Entry 7Z88 (electron microscopy, 3.33 A resolution); this record covers chains A and B of the 5 polymer chains in the assembly.

[Chain A]
Name: DNA-dependent protein kinase catalytic subunit
From: Homo sapiens
Notes: EC 2.7.11.1
Reference sequence: P78527 (PRKDC_HUMAN); numbering as in UniProt (aligned over 1-4128)
Sequence (4128 residues; each row starts with the number of its first residue):
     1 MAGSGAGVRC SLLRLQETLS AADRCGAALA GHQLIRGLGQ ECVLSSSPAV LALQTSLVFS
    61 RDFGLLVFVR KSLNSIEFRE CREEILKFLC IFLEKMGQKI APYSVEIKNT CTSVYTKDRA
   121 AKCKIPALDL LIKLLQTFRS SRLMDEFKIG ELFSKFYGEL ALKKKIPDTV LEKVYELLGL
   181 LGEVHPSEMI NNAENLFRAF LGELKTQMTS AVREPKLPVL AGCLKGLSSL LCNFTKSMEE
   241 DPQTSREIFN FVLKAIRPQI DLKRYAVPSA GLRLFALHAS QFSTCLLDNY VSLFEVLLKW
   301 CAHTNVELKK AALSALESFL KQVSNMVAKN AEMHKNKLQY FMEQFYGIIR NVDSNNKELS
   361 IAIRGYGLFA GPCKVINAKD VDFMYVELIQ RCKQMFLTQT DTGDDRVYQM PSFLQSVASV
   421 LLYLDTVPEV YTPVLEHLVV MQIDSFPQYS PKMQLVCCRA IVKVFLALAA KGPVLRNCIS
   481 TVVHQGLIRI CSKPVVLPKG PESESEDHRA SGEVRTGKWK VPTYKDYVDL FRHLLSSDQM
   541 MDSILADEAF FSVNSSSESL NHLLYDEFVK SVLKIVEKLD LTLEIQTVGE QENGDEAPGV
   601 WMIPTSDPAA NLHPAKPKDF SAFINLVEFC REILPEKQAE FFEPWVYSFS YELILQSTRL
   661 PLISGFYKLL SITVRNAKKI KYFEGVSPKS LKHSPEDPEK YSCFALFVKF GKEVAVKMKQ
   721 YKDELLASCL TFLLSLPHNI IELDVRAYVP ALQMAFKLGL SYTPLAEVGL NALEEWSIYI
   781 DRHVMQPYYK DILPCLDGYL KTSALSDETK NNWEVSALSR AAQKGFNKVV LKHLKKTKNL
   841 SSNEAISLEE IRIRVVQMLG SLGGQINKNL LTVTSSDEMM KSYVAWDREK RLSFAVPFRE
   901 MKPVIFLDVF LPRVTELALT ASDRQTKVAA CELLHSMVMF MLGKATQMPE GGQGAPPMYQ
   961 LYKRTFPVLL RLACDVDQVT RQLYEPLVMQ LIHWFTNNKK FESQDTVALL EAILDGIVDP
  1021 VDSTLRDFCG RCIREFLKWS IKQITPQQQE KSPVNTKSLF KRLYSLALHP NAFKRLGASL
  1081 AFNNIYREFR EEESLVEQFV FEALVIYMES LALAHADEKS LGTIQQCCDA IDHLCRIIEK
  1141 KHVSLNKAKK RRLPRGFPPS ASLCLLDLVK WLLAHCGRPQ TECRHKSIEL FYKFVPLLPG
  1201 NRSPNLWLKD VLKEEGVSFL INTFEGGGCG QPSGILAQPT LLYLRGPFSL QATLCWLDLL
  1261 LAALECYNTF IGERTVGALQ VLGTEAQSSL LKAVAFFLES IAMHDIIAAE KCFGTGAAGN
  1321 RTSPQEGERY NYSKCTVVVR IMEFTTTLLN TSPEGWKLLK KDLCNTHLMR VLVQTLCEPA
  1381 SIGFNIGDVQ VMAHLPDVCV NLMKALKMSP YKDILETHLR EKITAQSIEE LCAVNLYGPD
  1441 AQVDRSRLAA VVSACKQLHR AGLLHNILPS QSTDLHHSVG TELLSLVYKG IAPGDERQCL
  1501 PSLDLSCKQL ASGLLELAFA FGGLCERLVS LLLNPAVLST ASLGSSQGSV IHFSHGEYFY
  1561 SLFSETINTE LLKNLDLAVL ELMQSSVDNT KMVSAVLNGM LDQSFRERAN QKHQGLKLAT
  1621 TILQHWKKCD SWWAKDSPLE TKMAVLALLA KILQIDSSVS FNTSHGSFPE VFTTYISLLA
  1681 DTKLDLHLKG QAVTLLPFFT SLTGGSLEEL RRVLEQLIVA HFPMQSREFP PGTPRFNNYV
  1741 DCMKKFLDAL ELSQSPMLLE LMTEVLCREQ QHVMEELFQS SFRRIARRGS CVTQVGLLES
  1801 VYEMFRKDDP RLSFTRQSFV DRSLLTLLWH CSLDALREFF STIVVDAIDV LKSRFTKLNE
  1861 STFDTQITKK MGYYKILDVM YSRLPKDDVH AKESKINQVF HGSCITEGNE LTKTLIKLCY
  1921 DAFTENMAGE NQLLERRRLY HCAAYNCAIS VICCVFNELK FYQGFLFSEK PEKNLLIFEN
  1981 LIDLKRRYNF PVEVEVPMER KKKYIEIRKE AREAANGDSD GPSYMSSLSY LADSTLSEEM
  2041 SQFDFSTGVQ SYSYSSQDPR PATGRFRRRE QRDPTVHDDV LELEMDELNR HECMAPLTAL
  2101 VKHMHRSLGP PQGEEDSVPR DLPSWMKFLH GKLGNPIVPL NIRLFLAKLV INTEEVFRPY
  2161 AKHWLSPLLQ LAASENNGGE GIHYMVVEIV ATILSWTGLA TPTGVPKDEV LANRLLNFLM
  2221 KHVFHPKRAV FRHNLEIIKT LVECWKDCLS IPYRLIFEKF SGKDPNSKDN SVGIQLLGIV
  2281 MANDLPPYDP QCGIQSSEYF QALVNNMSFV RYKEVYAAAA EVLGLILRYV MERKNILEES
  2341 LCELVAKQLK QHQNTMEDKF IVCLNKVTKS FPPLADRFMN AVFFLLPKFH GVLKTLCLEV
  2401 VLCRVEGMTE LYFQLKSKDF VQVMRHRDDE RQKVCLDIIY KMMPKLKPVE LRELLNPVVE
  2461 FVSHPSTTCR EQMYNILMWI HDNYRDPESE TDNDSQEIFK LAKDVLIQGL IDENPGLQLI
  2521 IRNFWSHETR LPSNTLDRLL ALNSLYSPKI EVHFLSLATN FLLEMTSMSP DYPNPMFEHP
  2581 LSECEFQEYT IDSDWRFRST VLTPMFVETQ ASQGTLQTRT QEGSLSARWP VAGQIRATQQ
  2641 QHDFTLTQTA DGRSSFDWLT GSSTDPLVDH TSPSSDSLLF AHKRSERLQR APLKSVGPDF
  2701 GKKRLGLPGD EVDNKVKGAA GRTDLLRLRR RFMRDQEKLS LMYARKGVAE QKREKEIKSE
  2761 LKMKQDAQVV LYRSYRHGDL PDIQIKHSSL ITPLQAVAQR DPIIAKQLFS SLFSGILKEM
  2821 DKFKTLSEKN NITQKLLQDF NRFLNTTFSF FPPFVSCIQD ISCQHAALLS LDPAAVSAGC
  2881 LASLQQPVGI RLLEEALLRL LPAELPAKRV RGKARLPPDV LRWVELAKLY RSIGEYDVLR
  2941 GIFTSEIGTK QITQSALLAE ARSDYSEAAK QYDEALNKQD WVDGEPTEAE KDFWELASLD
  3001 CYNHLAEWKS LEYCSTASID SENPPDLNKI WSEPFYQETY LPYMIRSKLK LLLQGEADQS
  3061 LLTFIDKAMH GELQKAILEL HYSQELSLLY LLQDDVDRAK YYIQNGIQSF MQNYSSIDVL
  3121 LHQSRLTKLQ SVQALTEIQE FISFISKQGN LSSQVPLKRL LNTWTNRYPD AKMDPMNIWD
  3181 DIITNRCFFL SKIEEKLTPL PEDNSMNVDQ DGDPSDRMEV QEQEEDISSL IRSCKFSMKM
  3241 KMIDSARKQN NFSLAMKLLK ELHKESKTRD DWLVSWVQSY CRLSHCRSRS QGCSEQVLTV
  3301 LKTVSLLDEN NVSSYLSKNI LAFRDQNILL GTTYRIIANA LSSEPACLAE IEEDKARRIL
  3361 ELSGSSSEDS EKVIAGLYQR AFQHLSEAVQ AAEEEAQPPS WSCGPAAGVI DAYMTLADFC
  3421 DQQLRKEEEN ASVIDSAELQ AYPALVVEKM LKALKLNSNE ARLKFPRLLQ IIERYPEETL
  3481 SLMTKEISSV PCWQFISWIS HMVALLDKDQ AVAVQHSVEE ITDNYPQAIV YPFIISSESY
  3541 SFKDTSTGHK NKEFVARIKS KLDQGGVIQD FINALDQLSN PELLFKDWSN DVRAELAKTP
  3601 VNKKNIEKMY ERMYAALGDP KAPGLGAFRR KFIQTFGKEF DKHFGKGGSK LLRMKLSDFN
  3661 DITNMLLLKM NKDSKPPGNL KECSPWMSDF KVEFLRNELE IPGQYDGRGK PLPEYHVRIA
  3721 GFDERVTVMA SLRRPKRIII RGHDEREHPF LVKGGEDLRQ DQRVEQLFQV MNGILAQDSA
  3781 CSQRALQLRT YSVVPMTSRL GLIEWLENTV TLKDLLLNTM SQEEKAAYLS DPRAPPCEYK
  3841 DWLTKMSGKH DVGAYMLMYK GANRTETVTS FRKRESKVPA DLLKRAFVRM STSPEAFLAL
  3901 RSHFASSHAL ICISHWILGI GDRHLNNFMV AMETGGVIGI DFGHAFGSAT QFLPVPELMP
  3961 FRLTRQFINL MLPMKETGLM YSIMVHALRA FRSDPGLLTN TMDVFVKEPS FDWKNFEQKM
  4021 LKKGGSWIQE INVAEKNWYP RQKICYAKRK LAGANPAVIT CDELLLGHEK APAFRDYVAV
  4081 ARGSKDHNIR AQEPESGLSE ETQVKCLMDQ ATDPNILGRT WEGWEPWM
Unresolved in the structure: 1-6, 495-517, 547-558, 588-601, 686-699, 802-813, 838-843, 948-955, 1231-1240, 1304-1322, 1495-1500, 1542-1551, 1995-2033, 2049-2081, 2109-2119, 2581-2783, 2900-2916, 3199-3225, 3363-3368, 3392-3405, 3430-3439, 4010-4038
Swiss-Prot annotation at these positions:
  - region: Leu1503 to Leu1538 (Interaction with C1D), Glu2737 to Gln2765 (May split the end of the DNA molecule, with the two strands separating around the region), Val3728 to Arg3734 (G-loop), Gly3919 to Asn3927 (Catalytic loop), Gly3939 to Thr3964 (Activation loop)
  - site: Asp2020, Gly2021 (Cleavage)
  - modified residue: Lys117 (N6-acetyllysine), Ser511 (Phosphoserine), Ser687 (Phosphoserine), Lys828 (N6-acetyllysine), Ser841 (Phosphoserine), Ser893 (Phosphoserine), Ser1065 (Phosphoserine), Lys1209 (N6-acetyllysine), Lys1970 (N6-acetyllysine), Ser2056 (Phosphoserine), Lys2259 (N6-acetyllysine), Thr2535 (Phosphothreonine), Thr2609 (Phosphothreonine), Ser2612 (Phosphoserine), Thr2638 (Phosphothreonine), Thr2647 (Phosphothreonine), Ser2789 (Phosphoserine), Ser3205 (Phosphoserine), Lys3241 (N6-acetyllysine), Lys3260 (N6-acetyllysine) and 6 more in UniProt
  - natural variant: Lys263 (K263N: In a lung adenocarcinoma sample), Gly500 (G500S: In a metastatic melanoma sample), Arg1136 (R1136H: In a colorectal adenocarcinoma sample), Arg1447 (R1447M: In a lung squamous cell carcinoma sample), Ala1680 (A1680V: In a metastatic melanoma sample), Ser2810 (S2810N: In a metastatic melanoma sample), Gly2941 (G2941A: In a lung neuroendocrine carcinoma sample), Leu3062 (L3062R: In IMD26), Ala3574 (A3574V: In IMD26)
  - mutagenesis: Leu1510 (L1510P: Loss of interaction with C1D), Glu1516 to Leu1517 (Loss of interaction with C1D), Thr2609 (T2609A: Leads to radiation sensitivity and impaired DSB joining. Gives rise to reduced phosphorylation; when associated with A-2612), Ser2612 (S2612A: Reduced phosphorylation; when associated with A-2609), Thr2638 (T2638A: Alleviates phosphorylation, leaves a fully active enzyme with compromised cellular resistance to ionizing radiation without affecting DNA end joining; when associated with A-2647), Thr2647 (T2647A: Alleviates phosphorylation, leaves a fully active enzyme with compromised cellular resistance to ionizing radiation without affecting DNA end joining; when associated with A-2638)
Small-molecule neighbours: Nedisertib (1IX; (S)-[2-chloranyl-4-fluoranyl-5-(7-morpholin-4-ylquinazolin-4-yl)phenyl]-(6-methoxypyridazin-3-yl)methanol): Met3729, Ala3730, Ser3731, Pro3735, Leu3751, Lys3753, Tyr3791, Ile3803, Glu3804, Trp3805, Leu3806, Thr3809, Asn3926, Met3929, Ile3940, Asp3941
From the paper describing this entry:
  - conformationally variable residues (order/disorder transition): Pro4009 to Tyr4039
  - binding site for Nedisertib: Met3729 to Pro3735, Ile3940 to Leu3963
  - catalytic residues: Ser3731, Asp3922, His3924 (proposed by the authors, not directly observed)

[Chain B]
Name: X-ray repair cross-complementing protein 6
From: Homo sapiens
Notes: EC 3.6.4.-, 4.2.99.-
Reference sequence: P12956 (XRCC6_HUMAN); residue numbers follow UniProt; this construct covers 1-609
Sequence (609 residues; row label = number of the first residue in the row):
     1 MSGWESYYKT EGDEEAEEEQ EENLEASGDY KYSGRDSLIF LVDASKAMFE SQSEDELTPF
    61 DMSIQCIQSV YISKIISSDR DLLAVVFYGT EKDKNSVNFK NIYVLQELDN PGAKRILELD
   121 QFKGQQGQKR FQDMMGHGSD YSLSEVLWVC ANLFSDVQFK MSHKRIMLFT NEDNPHGNDS
   181 AKASRARTKA GDLRDTGIFL DLMHLKKPGG FDISLFYRDI ISIAEDEDLR VHFEESSKLE
   241 DLLRKVRAKE TRKRALSRLK LKLNKDIVIS VGIYNLVQKA LKPPPIKLYR ETNEPVKTKT
   301 RTFNTSTGGL LLPSDTKRSQ IYGSRQIILE KEETEELKRF DDPGLMLMGF KPLVLLKKHH
   361 YLRPSLFVYP EESLVIGSST LFSALLIKCL EKEVAALCRY TPRRNIPPYF VALVPQEEEL
   421 DDQKIQVTPP GFQLVFLPFA DDKRKMPFTE KIMATPEQVG KMKAIVEKLR FTYRSDSFEN
   481 PVLQQHFRNL EALALDLMEP EQAVDLTLPK VEAMNKRLGS LVDEFKELVY PPDYNPEGKV
   541 TKRKHDNEGS GSKRPKVEYS EEELKTHISK GTLGKFTVPM LKEACRAYGL KSGLKKQELL
   601 EALTKHFQD
Unresolved in the structure: 1-30, 223-236, 535-609
Swiss-Prot annotation at these positions:
  - region: Val578 to Glu583 (Interaction with BAX)
  - active site: Lys31 (Schiff-base intermediate with DNA)
  - modified residue: Ser2 (N-acetylserine), Ser6 (Phosphoserine), Ser27 (Phosphoserine), Lys31 (N6-acetyllysine), Ser51 (Phosphoserine), Ser306 (Phosphoserine), Lys317 (N6-acetyllysine), Lys331 (N6-acetyllysine), Lys338 (N6-acetyllysine), Thr455 (Phosphothreonine), Lys461 (N6-acetyllysine), Ser477 (Phosphoserine), Ser520 (Phosphoserine), Lys539 (N6-acetyllysine), Lys542 (N6-acetyllysine), Lys544 (N6-acetyllysine), Ser550 (Phosphoserine), Lys553 (N6-acetyllysine), Lys556 (N6-acetyllysine), Ser560 (Phosphoserine) and 1 more in UniProt
  - cross-link (Glycyl lysine isopeptide (Lys-Gly)): Lys287 (interchain with G-Cter in SUMO2), Lys317 (interchain with G-Cter in SUMO2), Lys556 (interchain with G-Cter in SUMO2)
  - mutagenesis: Lys31 (K31A: Diminishes the ability to form a Schiff base. Abolishes adduct formation; when associated with A-160 and A-164), Lys160 (K160A: Abolishes adduct formation; when associated with A-31 and A-160), Lys164 (K164A: Abolishes adduct formation; when associated with A-31 and A-164), Lys539 (K539Q: Complete loss of suppression of BAX-induced apoptosis; K539R: No effect on suppression of BAX-induced apoptosis), Lys542 (K542Q: Complete loss of suppression of BAX-induced apoptosis; K542R: No effect on suppression of BAX-induced apoptosis), Lys544 (K544R: No effect on suppression of BAX-induced apoptosis), Lys553 (K553Q: Partial loss of suppression of BAX-induced apoptosis; K553R: No effect on suppression of BAX-induced apoptosis), Lys556 (K556R: No effect on suppression of BAX-induced apoptosis), Lys570 (K570R: Loss of methylation; loss of anti-apoptotic activity; no effect on XRCC5 stabilization)

[Chain A / chain B interface]
Residue-residue contacts (43):
  Tyr157(A) - Leu310(B)
  Gly158(A) - Leu310(B)
  Leu160(A) - Leu312(B)
  Leu160(A) - Pro313(B)
  Ala161(A) - Arg301(B)
  Ala161(A) - Leu310(B)  hydrophobic
  Ala161(A) - Leu311(B)
  Ala161(A) - Leu312(B)  hydrophobic
  Leu162(A) - Thr300(B)
  Arg198(A) - Asp315(B)  salt bridge
  Ala199(A) - Leu312(B)  hydrophobic
  Gly202(A) - Ser314(B)
  Thr206(A) - Ser314(B)
  Ser210(A) - Glu332(B)
  Ala211(A) - Glu336(B)
  Val212(A) - Glu332(B)
  Val212(A) - Glu335(B)
  Val212(A) - Asn405(B)
  Arg213(A) - Glu332(B)  salt bridge
  Arg213(A) - Glu335(B)  salt bridge
  Gln2353(A) - Asp195(B)
  Asn2354(A) - Asp195(B)
  Asn2354(A) - Thr196(B)
  Asn2380(A) - Asp192(B)  hydrogen bond
  Phe2384(A) - Phe154(B)  hydrophobic
  Phe2384(A) - Ser155(B)
  Phe2384(A) - Lys164(B)
  Phe2384(A) - Thr196(B)
  Pro2387(A) - Ser155(B)
  Pro2387(A) - Asp156(B)
  Pro2387(A) - Gln158(B)  hydrogen bond (backbone-side chain)
  Lys2388(A) - Phe154(B)
  Lys2388(A) - Ser155(B)
  Lys2388(A) - Val157(B)  hydrogen bond (side chain-backbone)
  Lys2388(A) - Phe159(B)
  Lys2388(A) - Met161(B)
  His2390(A) - Gln158(B)  hydrogen bond
  Phe2413(A) - Phe99(B)  hydrophobic
  Gln2414(A) - Trp148(B)
  Ser2417(A) - Val97(B)
  Ser2417(A) - Asn152(B)
  Ser2417(A) - Asp156(B)
  Lys2418(A) - Ser155(B)
Also at the interface, not in a pair above, chain A (30 interface residues in all): Lys163, Glu203, Lys2350, Ala2381, Phe2383, Glu2410
Also at the interface, not in a pair above, chain B (33 interface residues in all): Ala151, Gly197, Ile198, Lys299, Thr302, Arg404

[Overview]
The interface between chain A and chain B involves 30 residues on one side and 33 on the other; the contacts
include 4 hydrogen bonds and 3 salt bridges. Polar contacts include Arg198(A)-Asp315(B), Arg213(A)-Glu332(B)
and Arg213(A)-Glu335(B). From the paper: catalytic residues Ser3731(A), Asp3922(A) and His3924(A); a binding
site for Nedisertib at Met3729(A) and Ile3940(A).
Here chain A is DNA-dependent protein kinase catalytic subunit and chain B is X-ray repair cross-complementing
protein 6, both from Homo sapiens. Entry 7Z88 (DNA-PK in the intermediate state) was determined by electron
microscopy (same publication as 7Z87).
